7XCN - chains F and R of the 12 polymer chains in the assembly; structure by X-ray diffraction, 2.70 A resolution.

Chain F:
Protein: Trimethylamine methyltransferase
Source organism: Methanosarcina barkeri MS
Notes: EC 2.1.1.250
UniProtKB: A0A0E3QRM4 (A0A0E3QRM4_METBA); residue numbers follow UniProt; this construct covers 1-495
Amino-acid sequence (503 residues; numbered 1 to 503; the number before each row is that of its first residue):
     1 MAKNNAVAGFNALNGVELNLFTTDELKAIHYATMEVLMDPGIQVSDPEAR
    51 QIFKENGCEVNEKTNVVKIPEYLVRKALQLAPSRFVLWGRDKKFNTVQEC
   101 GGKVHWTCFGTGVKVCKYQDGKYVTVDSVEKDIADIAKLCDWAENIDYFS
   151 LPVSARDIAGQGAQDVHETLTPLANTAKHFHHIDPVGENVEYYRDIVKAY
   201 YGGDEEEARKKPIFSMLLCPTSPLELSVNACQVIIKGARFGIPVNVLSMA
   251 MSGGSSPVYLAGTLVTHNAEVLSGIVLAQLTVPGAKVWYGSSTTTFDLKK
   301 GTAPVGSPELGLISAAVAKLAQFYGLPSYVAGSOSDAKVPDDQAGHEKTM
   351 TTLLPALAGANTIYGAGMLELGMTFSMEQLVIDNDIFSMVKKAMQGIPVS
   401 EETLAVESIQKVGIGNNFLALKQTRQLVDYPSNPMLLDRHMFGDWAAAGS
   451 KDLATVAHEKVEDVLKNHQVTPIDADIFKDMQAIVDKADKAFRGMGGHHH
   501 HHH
Unresolved in the structure: 1, 496-503
Construct notes: expression tag (496-503)
Modified residues: PYL (pyrrolysine) at position 334
Ligand contacts: 5-hydroxybenzimidazolylcobamide (HCB): Phe109, Gly110, Thr111, Gly112, Val113, Ser154, Ile183, Asp184, Pro185, Leu217, Leu218, Cys219, Pro220, Thr221, Ser222, Met249, Met251, Phe296, Gly301, Ala303, PYL_334, Leu371, Gly372, Met373
Reported in the primary citation:
  - binding site for 5-hydroxybenzimidazolylcobamide: Thr111, Gly372
  - catalytic residues: Tyr364 (proposed by the authors, not directly observed)
  - mutagenesis - Y364F: decreased catalytic activity

Chain R:
Protein: Trimethylamine methyltransferase corrinoid protein
Source organism: Methanosarcina barkeri MS
UniProtKB: A0A0E3QQC8 (A0A0E3QQC8_METBA); residues 1-217 here = UniProt positions 1-217
Amino-acid sequence (224 residues; each row starts with the number of its first residue):
     1 MANKEEIIAKAKEAITDFDDELAEEVANEALAAGIDPVELIEKGFTAGME
    51 EVGEKFGQGELFLPHVLAAAEAMNSGIKVITPEMEKRKSQTKSLGTVAIG
   101 TIEGDIHSIGKDIVASMLNIAGFKVVDLGRDVPINTFVEKVKELKPQVVA
   151 SSALMTTTMVNQIQIEEQLKEAGVRDQVKTMVGGAPVTQDWADKIGADIY
   201 GESANDAVAKVKAALNVGGHHHHH
Unresolved in the structure: 1-2, 217-224
Construct notes: expression tag (218-224)
Ion coordination: 5-hydroxybenzimidazolylcobamide Co near His107 (its only coordinating residue here)
Ligand contacts: 5-hydroxybenzimidazolylcobamide (HCB): Gly104, Asp105, Ile106, His107, Ser108, Ile109, Gly110, Ile113, Val114, Arg130, Ala150, Ser151, Ser152, Leu154, Met155, Thr156, Met181, Val182, Gly183, Gly184, Ala185, Gly201, Glu202, Ser203, Ala204, Ala207
Reported in the primary citation:
  - binding site for 5-hydroxybenzimidazolylcobamide: His107

How chain F and chain R interact:
Pairs across the interface (15):
  Val113(F) - Thr156(R)
  Arg156(F) - Thr156(R)
  Gln164(F) - Thr157(R)
  Thr221(F) - Ile106(R)
  Glu225(F) - Arg130(R)  salt bridge
  Met251(F) - Ile109(R)  hydrophobic
  Phe296(F) - Leu63(R)  hydrophobic
  Phe296(F) - Ile113(R)  hydrophobic
  Leu298(F) - Phe62(R)
  Leu298(F) - Leu63(R)
  Leu298(F) - Pro64(R)
  Lys299(F) - Phe62(R)
  Gly301(F) - Leu63(R)
  Met373(F) - Ala185(R)  hydrophobic
  Met373(F) - Pro186(R)
Other interface residues (no listed pair), chain F (12 interface residues in all): Gly254
Other interface residues (no listed pair), chain R (12 interface residues in all): Met159

In short:
The chain F/chain R interface involves 12 residues from each chain, with 1 salt bridge. Its one salt-bridged
contact is Glu225(F)-Arg130(R). 5-hydroxybenzimidazolylcobamide is bound between chain F and chain R. The
paper reports the catalytic residue Tyr364(F); Y364F of chain F reduces catalytic activity.
Here chain F is Trimethylamine methyltransferase and chain R is Trimethylamine methyltransferase corrinoid
protein, both from Methanosarcina barkeri MS. Entry 7XCN (Crystal structure of the MttB-MttC complex at 2.7 A
resolution) was determined by X-ray diffraction together with 7XCL and 7XCM from the same study.
